PDB entry 2MF0 | solution NMR | chains B and G of the 7 polymer chains in the assembly

# Chain B
Molecule: Carbon storage regulator homolog
From: Pseudomonas protegens Pf-5
UniProtKB: Q4KEY0 (Q4KEY0_PSEF5); residues 1-59 here = UniProt positions 1-59
Amino-acid sequence (70 residues; each row starts with the number of its first residue):
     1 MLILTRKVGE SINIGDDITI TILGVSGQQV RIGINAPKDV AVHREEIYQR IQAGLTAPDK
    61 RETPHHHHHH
Disordered / not traced: 60-70
Differences from the reference sequence: expression tag (60-70)
What the authors report for this chain:
  - binding site for RNA_ (chain G): Gln28, Arg31

# Chain G
Molecule: RNA_
Sequence (72 nucleotides; each row starts with the number of its first residue):
     1 UGUCGACGGA UAGACACAGC CAUCAAGGAC GAUGGUCAGG ACAUCGCAGG AAGCGAUUCA
    61 UCAGGACGAU GA
What the authors report for this chain:
  - contacts within the chain: A18-A41 (pi stacking)

# Interface between chain B and chain G
Residue-residue contacts - 46 pairs, chain B then chain G:
  Met1(B) - G50(G)  sugar contact
  Met1(B) - A51(G)  base contact
  Met1(B) - A52(G)  phosphate contact
  Leu2(B) - G49(G)  sugar contact
  Leu2(B) - G50(G)  sugar contact
  Leu2(B) - A51(G)  base contact
  Ile3(B) - A48(G)  base contact
  Ile3(B) - A51(G)  base contact
  Ile3(B) - A52(G)  sugar contact
  Ile3(B) - G53(G)  base contact
  Leu4(B) - A48(G)  base contact
  Leu4(B) - G49(G)  base contact
  Thr5(B) - C47(G)  base contact
  Thr5(B) - A48(G)  base contact
  Thr5(B) - G53(G)  base contact
  Arg6(B) - A48(G)  base contact
  Lys7(B) - C45(G)  phosphate contact
  Lys7(B) - G46(G)  phosphate contact
  Leu23(B) - C30(G)  base contact
  Ser26(B) - C21(G)  base contact
  Gly27(B) - C21(G)  phosphate contact
  Gln28(B) - C21(G)  phosphate contact
  Gln28(B) - A22(G)  phosphate contact
  Gln29(B) - A22(G)  base contact
  Gln29(B) - U23(G)  base contact
  Arg31(B) - G31(G)  phosphate contact
  Arg31(B) - A32(G)  phosphate contact
  Ala36(B) - G28(G)  base contact
  Pro37(B) - G28(G)  base contact
  Lys38(B) - G28(G)  sugar contact
  Val40(B) - G28(G)  base contact
  Ala41(B) - G28(G)  base contact
  Val42(B) - G27(G)  base contact
  Val42(B) - G28(G)  base contact
  His43(B) - A26(G)  sugar contact
  His43(B) - G27(G)  base contact
  His43(B) - G28(G)  base contact
  Arg44(B) - A26(G)  phosphate contact
  Arg44(B) - G27(G)  base contact
  Ile47(B) - A26(G)  sugar contact
  Ile47(B) - G27(G)  base contact
  Arg50(B) - A26(G)  base contact
  Ile51(B) - A26(G)  base contact
  Leu55(B) - A26(G)  base contact
  Ala57(B) - A26(G)  sugar contact
  Pro58(B) - A26(G)  base contact
Also at the interface, not in a pair above, chain B (28 interface residues in all): Thr56
Also at the interface, not in a pair above, chain G (19 interface residues in all): C54

# Overview
28 residues of chain B and 19 residues of chain G are in contact. From the paper: a binding site for RNA_
(chain G) at Gln28(B) and Arg31(B); contacts within the chain involving A18(G) and A41(G).
Here chain B is Carbon storage regulator homolog (Pseudomonas protegens Pf-5) and chain G is RNA_. Entry 2MF0
(Structural basis of the non-coding RNA RsmZ acting as protein sponge: Conformer L of RsmZ(1-72)/RsmE(dimer)
1to3 ...) was determined by solution NMR, deposited together with 2MF1.
